Entry 3WCU (X-ray diffraction, 2.90 A resolution); this record covers chains B and D of the 8 polymer chains in the assembly.

# Chain B
Protein: A2 globin chain of giant V2 hemoglobin
From: Lamellibrachia satsuma
Reference sequence: S0BBR6 (S0BBR6_LAMSA); residues 1-144 here correspond to UniProt positions 17-160 (UniProt number = residue number + 16)
Amino-acid sequence (144 residues; each row starts with the number of its first residue):
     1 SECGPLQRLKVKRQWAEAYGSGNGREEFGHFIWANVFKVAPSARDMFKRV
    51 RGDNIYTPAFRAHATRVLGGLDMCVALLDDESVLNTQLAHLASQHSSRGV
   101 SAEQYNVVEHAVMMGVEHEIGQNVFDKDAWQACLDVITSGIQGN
Cystine bridges: Cys-3/Cys-133
Bound ions: heme Fe near His-95 (its only coordinating residue here); Ca2+: Asn-106, Glu-109, Asp-135
Small-molecule neighbours: heme (HEM): Met-46, Phe-47, Arg-49, Val-50, His-63, Arg-66, Val-67, Gly-70, Leu-71, Leu-91, Gln-94, His-95, Arg-98, Val-100, Gln-104, Tyr-105, Val-108, Ile-141

# Chain D
Protein: B1 globin chain of giant V2 hemoglobin
From: Lamellibrachia satsuma
Reference sequence: S0BAP9 (S0BAP9_LAMSA); residues 1-149 here correspond to UniProt positions 20-168 (UniProt number = residue number + 19)
Amino-acid sequence (149 residues; row label = number of the first residue in the row):
     1 SEFCSEADATIVIKQWNQIYNAGIGAKSRWTMGNEIFSSLFKLKPESEVL
    51 FNNVNVANMSSGAFHAHTVRVLSGLDMGINYLNDAGTLTSLTAHLAAQHV
   101 ARTGLKAVYFDAMGKVLMTVLPSLIDNFNPDAWRNCLLPLKNAIAKGLP
Cystine bridges: Cys-4/Cys-136
Covalently attached groups: glycan linked to Asn-58
Bound ions: heme Fe near His-99 (its only coordinating residue here)
Small-molecule neighbours: heme (HEM): Ser-47, Leu-50, Phe-51, Asn-53, Val-54, His-67, Arg-70, Val-71, Gly-74, Leu-75, Leu-95, Gln-98, His-99, Arg-102, Leu-105, Tyr-109, Phe-110, Met-113, Ile-144

# Chain B / chain D interface
Pairs across the interface (19; chain B residue first):
  Pro-5(B) / Thr-31(D)
  Pro-5(B) / Glu-35(D)
  Leu-6(B) / Glu-35(D)
  Leu-6(B) / Val-120(D)  hydrophobic
  Leu-6(B) / Ser-123(D)
  Leu-6(B) / Leu-124(D)  hydrophobic
  Leu-9(B) / Ser-28(D)
  Leu-9(B) / Leu-124(D)  hydrophobic
  Lys-10(B) / Pro-122(D)  hydrogen bond (side chain-backbone)
  Lys-10(B) / Ser-123(D)
  Lys-10(B) / Leu-124(D)
  Lys-10(B) / Ile-125(D)  hydrogen bond (side chain-backbone)
  Arg-13(B) / Gln-18(D)  hydrogen bond
  Arg-13(B) / Leu-124(D)  hydrogen bond (side chain-backbone)
  Arg-13(B) / Asp-126(D)  salt bridge
  Gln-14(B) / Asp-126(D)  hydrogen bond
  Asn-123(B) / Asn-127(D)  hydrogen bond (backbone-side chain)
  Val-124(B) / Asp-126(D)
  Val-124(B) / Asn-127(D)
Interface residues without a listed pair, chain B (10 interface residues in all): Glu-17, Asp-79
Interface residues without a listed pair, chain D (12 interface residues in all): Lys-27

# Summary
Chain B and chain D form an interface of 10 and 12 residues respectively; the contacts include 6 hydrogen
bonds and 1 salt bridge. Polar contacts include Arg-13(B)/Asp-126(D), Lys-10(B)/Pro-122(D) and
Lys-10(B)/Ile-125(D). Bound to chain B: heme. Ligands of chain D: heme.
Chain B is A2 globin chain of giant V2 hemoglobin and chain D is B1 globin chain of giant V2 hemoglobin, both
from Lamellibrachia satsuma; the structure, The structure of a deoxygenated 400 kda hemoglobin provides a more
accurate description of the cooperative ..., was determined by X-ray diffraction together with 3WCT, 3WCV and
3WCW from the same study.
